4LG6 - chains A and B; structure by X-ray diffraction, 1.80 A resolution.

Chain A:
Name: Ankyrin repeat family A protein 2
From: Homo sapiens
UniProt: Q9H9E1 (ANRA2_HUMAN); residue numbers follow UniProt; this construct covers 142-313
Amino-acid sequence (173 residues; numbered 141 to 313; the number before each row is that of its first residue):
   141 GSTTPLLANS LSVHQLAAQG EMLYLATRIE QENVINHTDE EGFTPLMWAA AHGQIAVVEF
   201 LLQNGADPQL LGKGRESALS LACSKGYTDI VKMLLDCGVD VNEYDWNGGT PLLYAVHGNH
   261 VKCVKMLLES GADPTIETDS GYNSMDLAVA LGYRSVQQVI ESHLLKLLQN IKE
Disordered / not traced: 141-147, 311-313
Differences from the reference sequence: expression tag (141)
Swiss-Prot annotation at these positions:
  - mutagenesis: Trp188 (W188A: Loss of interaction with CCDC8. Decreased affinity for HDAC4), Tyr254 (Y254A: Decreased affinity for HDAC4)

Chain B:
Name: Coiled-coil domain-containing protein 8
UniProt: Q9H0W5 (CCDC8_HUMAN); numbering as in UniProt (aligned over 494-510)
Amino-acid sequence (17 residues; numbered 494 to 510; the number before each row is that of its first residue):
   494 RAFWHTPRLP TLPKRVP
Disordered / not traced: 494-497
Swiss-Prot annotation at these positions:
  - motif: Pro500 to Pro506 (PxLPxI/L motif)
  - mutagenesis: Pro503 (P503A: Decreased interaction with ANKRA2), Thr504 (T504A: Decreased interaction with ANKRA2)
From the paper describing this entry:
  - mutagenesis - T504A: abolished binding to Ankyrin repeat family A protein 2 (chain A)
  - mutagenesis - P503A: unchanged binding to OBSL1 and CUL7

How chain A and chain B interact:
Contacting residue pairs - 25 pairs, chain A then chain B:
  Glu181(A) - Thr499(B)
  Phe183(A) - Thr499(B)
  Phe183(A) - Pro500(B)
  Trp188(A) - His498(B)
  Trp188(A) - Pro500(B)
  Ala191(A) - Pro500(B)  hydrophobic
  Glu216(A) - Leu502(B)
  Ser220(A) - Leu502(B)
  Leu221(A) - Leu502(B)  hydrophobic
  Ser224(A) - Leu502(B)
  Asp245(A) - Leu502(B)
  Gly249(A) - Leu505(B)
  Tyr254(A) - Leu502(B)
  Tyr254(A) - Pro503(B)
  Tyr254(A) - Leu505(B)  hydrophobic
  His257(A) - Pro503(B)
  His257(A) - Thr504(B)
  His257(A) - Leu505(B)
  Ser280(A) - Lys507(B)  hydrogen bond (side chain-backbone)
  Ser280(A) - Arg508(B)
  Tyr282(A) - Leu505(B)
  Tyr282(A) - Pro506(B)  hydrogen bond (side chain-backbone)
  Tyr282(A) - Val509(B)  hydrophobic
  Leu287(A) - Pro506(B)  hydrophobic
  Ala290(A) - Val509(B)  hydrophobic
Also at the interface, not in a pair above, chain A (20 interface residues in all): Asp179, His192, Gly248, Leu253
Also at the interface, not in a pair above, chain B (12 interface residues in all): Arg501
Interface features reported in the paper:
  - residue pairs: Phe183(A)-Pro500(B) (hydrophobic contact), Phe183(A)-Thr499(B), Trp188(A)-Pro500(B) (hydrophobic contact), Trp188(A)-Thr499(B), Ala191(A)-Pro500(B) (hydrophobic contact), His192(A)-Pro500(B), Glu216(A)-Leu502(B), Ser220(A)-Leu502(B), Leu221(A)-Pro500(B), Leu221(A)-Leu502(B), Tyr254(A)-Leu502(B), Tyr254(A)-Pro503(B) (hydrophobic contact), His257(A)-Leu505(B) (hydrophobic contact), His257(A)-Pro506(B) (hydrophobic contact), Tyr282(A)-Leu505(B) (hydrophobic contact), Tyr282(A)-Pro506(B) (hydrophobic contact), Leu287(A)-Pro506(B) (hydrophobic contact), Pro503(B)-His257(A)
  - interface residues, chain A: Ser280(A), Tyr282(A)
  - hot spots on chain A (mutagenesis) - W188A: abolished binding to Coiled-coil domain-containing protein 8 (chain B)
  - hot spots on chain B (mutagenesis) - P503A: decreased binding to Ankyrin repeat family A protein 2 (chain A)

Overview:
The interface between chain A and chain B involves 20 residues on one side and 12 on the other; the contacts
include 2 hydrogen bonds. Polar contacts include Ser280(A)-Lys507(B) and Tyr282(A)-Pro506(B). The paper
describes hydrophobic contacts between Phe183(A) and Pro500(B), Trp188(A) and Pro500(B) and Ala191(A) and
Pro500(B) among others; contacts between Phe183(A) and Thr499(B), Trp188(A) and Thr499(B) and His192(A) and
Pro500(B) among others. From the paper: T504A of chain B abolishes binding to Ankyrin repeat family A protein
2 (chain A); interface residues Ser280(A) and Tyr282(A); 3 substitutions were tested in all.
Here chain A is Ankyrin repeat family A protein 2 (Homo sapiens) and chain B is Coiled-coil domain-containing
protein 8. Entry 4LG6 (Crystal structure of ANKRA2-CCDC8 complex) was determined by X-ray diffraction.
